8J22 - chains B and F of the 5 polymer chains in the assembly; structure by electron microscopy, 3.20 A resolution.

== Chain B ==
Name: Guanine nucleotide-binding protein G(i) subunit alpha-1
Source organism: Homo sapiens
Reference sequence: P63096 (GNAI1_HUMAN); numbering as in UniProt (aligned over 1-354)
Sequence (354 residues; numbered 1 to 354; the number before each row is that of its first residue):
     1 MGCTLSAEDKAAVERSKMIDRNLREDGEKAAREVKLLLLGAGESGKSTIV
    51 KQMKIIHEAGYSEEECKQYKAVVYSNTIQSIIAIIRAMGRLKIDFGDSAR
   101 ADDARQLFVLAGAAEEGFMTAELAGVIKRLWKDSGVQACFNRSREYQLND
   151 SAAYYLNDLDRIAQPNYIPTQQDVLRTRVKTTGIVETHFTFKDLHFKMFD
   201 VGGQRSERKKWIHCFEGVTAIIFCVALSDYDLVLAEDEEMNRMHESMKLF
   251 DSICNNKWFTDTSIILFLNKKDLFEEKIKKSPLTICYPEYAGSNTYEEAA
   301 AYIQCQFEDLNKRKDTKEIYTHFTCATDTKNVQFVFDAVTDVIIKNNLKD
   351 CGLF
Unresolved in the structure: 1-4, 54-181, 233-239
UniProt features mapped onto this chain:
  - region: Lys35 to Thr48 (G1 motif), Asp173 to Thr181 (G2 motif), Phe196 to Arg205 (G3 motif), Ile265 to Asp272 (G4 motif), Thr324 to Thr329 (G5 motif)
  - binding site (GTP): Glu43 to Thr48, Ser151, Leu175 to Thr181, Asp200 to Gln204, Asn269 to Asp272, Ala326
  - binding site (Mg(2+)): Ser47, Thr181
  - modified residue: Arg178 (ADP-ribosylarginine), Gln204 (Deamidated glutamine), Cys351 (ADP-ribosylcysteine)
  - lipidation: Gly2 (N-myristoyl glycine), Cys3 (S-palmitoyl cysteine)

== Chain F ==
Name: scFV16
Source organism: Homo sapiens
Notes: antibody fragment or engineered binder
Sequence (297 residues; numbered -37 to 245 plus 14 insertion-coded residues; the number before each row is that of its first residue; a row labelled like 121A-121N holds insertion residues (121A, then the next letters in order); numbers below 1 keep their minus sign (Met-37 is residue -37)):
   -37 MLLVNQSHQGFNKEHTSKMVSAIVLYVLLAAAAHSAFADVQLVESGGGLV
    13 QPGGSRKLSCSASGFAFSSFGMHWVRQAPEKGLEWVAYISSGSGTIYYAD
    63 TVKGRFTISRDDPKNTLFLQMTSLRSEDTAMYYCVRSIYYYGSSPFDFWG
   113 QGTTLTVSS
121A-121N GGGGSGGGGSGGGG
   122 SDIVMTQATSSVPVTPGESVSISCRSSKSLLHSNGNTYLYWFLQRPGQSP
   172 QLLIYRMSNLASGVPDRFSGSGSGTAFTLTISRLEAEDVGVYYCMQHLEY
   222 PLTFGAGTKLELKAAAHHHHHHHH
Unresolved in the structure: -37 to 0, 121A-121N, 236-245
Disulfide bonds: Cys22-Cys96

== Chain B / chain F interface ==
Residue-residue contacts (17; chain B residue first):
  Ser6(B) - His153(F)
  Ser6(B) - Tyr159(F)  hydrogen bond
  Ala7(B) - His218(F)
  Ala7(B) - Leu219(F)
  Ala7(B) - Tyr221(F)  hydrophobic
  Glu8(B) - Ser105(F)
  Glu8(B) - Ser106(F)  hydrogen bond (side chain-backbone)
  Glu8(B) - Tyr159(F)
  Glu8(B) - Tyr161(F)  hydrogen bond
  Glu8(B) - Arg177(F)  salt bridge
  Glu8(B) - His218(F)
  Asp9(B) - Asn155(F)  hydrogen bond
  Asp9(B) - Tyr159(F)
  Ala12(B) - Tyr101(F)  hydrophobic
  Glu14(B) - Ser52(F)  hydrogen bond
  Glu14(B) - Thr57(F)  hydrogen bond
  Met18(B) - Ser53(F)
Also at the interface, not in a pair above, chain B (9 interface residues in all): Leu5, Arg15
Also at the interface, not in a pair above, chain F (18 interface residues in all): Ser31, Gly54, Ile100, Glu220

== Overview ==
9 residues of chain B face 18 of chain F across their interface; the contacts include 6 hydrogen bonds and 1
salt bridge. Polar contacts include Glu8(B)-Arg177(F), Ser6(B)-Tyr159(F) and Glu8(B)-Ser106(F).
Here chain B is Guanine nucleotide-binding protein G(i) subunit alpha-1 and chain F is scFV16, both from Homo
sapiens. Entry 8J22 (Cryo-EM structure of FFAR2 complex bound with TUG-1375) was determined by electron
microscopy, deposited together with 8J20, 8J21 and 8J24.
